PDB entry 6GFO | X-ray diffraction, 2.10 A resolution | chains B and F of the 6 polymer chains in the assembly

# Chain B
Molecule: Glyceraldehyde-3-phosphate dehydrogenase
Organism: Thermosynechococcus elongatus (strain BP-1)
Notes: EC 1.2.1.-
UniProtKB: Q8DIW5 (Q8DIW5_THEEB); numbering as in UniProt (aligned over 1-337)
Sequence (339 residues; row label = number of the first residue in the row; numbers below 1 keep their minus sign (Gly-1 is residue -1)):
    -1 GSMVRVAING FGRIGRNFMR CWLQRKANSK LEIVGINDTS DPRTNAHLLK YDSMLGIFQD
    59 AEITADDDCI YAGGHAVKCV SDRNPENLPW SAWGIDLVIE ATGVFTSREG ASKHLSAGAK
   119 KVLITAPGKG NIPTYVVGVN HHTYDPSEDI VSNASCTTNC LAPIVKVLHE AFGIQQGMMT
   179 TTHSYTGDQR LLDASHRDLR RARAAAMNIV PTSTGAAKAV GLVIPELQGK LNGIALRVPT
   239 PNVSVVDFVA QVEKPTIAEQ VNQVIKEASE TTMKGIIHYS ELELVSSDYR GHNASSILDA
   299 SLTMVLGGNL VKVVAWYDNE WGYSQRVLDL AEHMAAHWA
Not modelled in the structure: -1
Construct notes: expression tag (-1 to 0)
Residues lining bound ligands: NAD (nicotinamide-adenine-dinucleotide): Asn7, Gly8, Phe9, Gly10, Arg11, Ile12, Gly13, Asn35, Asp36, Thr37, Asp80, Arg81, Ala99, Thr100, Gly101, Val102, Phe103, Thr123, Ala124, Cys154, Thr184, Asn317, Glu318, Tyr321

# Chain F
Molecule: CP12 polypeptide
Organism: Thermosynechococcus elongatus (strain BP-1)
UniProtKB: Q8DHX3 (Q8DHX3_THEEB); residue numbers follow UniProt; this construct covers 1-75
Sequence (77 residues; each row starts with the number of its first residue; numbers below 1 keep their minus sign (Gly-1 is residue -1)):
    -1 GSMSNLEKQI EQAREEAHKI CDTEGATSGQ CAAAWDALEE LQAEAAHQRA EQQDHKTSFQ
    59 QYCDDNPDAA ECRIYDD
Not modelled in the structure: -1 to 1, 47-52
Disulfides: Cys19-Cys29, Cys61-Cys70
Construct notes: expression tag (-1 to 0)
Residues lining bound ligands: NAD (nicotinamide-adenine-dinucleotide): Asp66, Tyr73, Asp74

# Interface between chain B and chain F
Pairs across the interface - 39 pairs, chain B then chain F:
  Arg81(B) with Asp63(F); Asn64(F), hydrogen bond; Asp66(F), salt bridge
  Val102(B) with Pro65(F), hydrophobic; Asp66(F)
  Pro125(B) with Asp74(F)
  Ser153(B) with Asp74(F); Asp75(F), hydrogen bond (side chain-backbone)
  Thr155(B) with Asp75(F), hydrogen bond (side chain-backbone)
  Thr179(B) with Asp75(F)
  His181(B) with Asp75(F), salt bridge
  Thr184(B) with Asp75(F), hydrogen bond
  Gly185(B) with Arg71(F), hydrogen bond (backbone-side chain); Tyr73(F)
  Asp186(B) with Arg71(F); Tyr73(F), hydrogen bond (side chain-backbone)
  Arg188(B) with Ala68(F); Glu69(F)
  Ser193(B) with Phe57(F); Glu69(F)
  His194(B) with Phe57(F); Ala68(F); Glu69(F); Arg71(F), hydrogen bond (side chain-backbone)
  Arg195(B) with Phe57(F); Cys61(F); Glu69(F), hydrogen bond (backbone-backbone); Cys70(F), hydrogen bond (side chain-backbone); Ile72(F)
  Arg199(B) with Arg71(F); Ile72(F); Tyr73(F), hydrogen bond (side chain-backbone)
  Thr212(B) with Asp74(F), hydrogen bond; Asp75(F)
  Gly213(B) with Asp74(F), hydrogen bond (backbone-side chain)
  Ala214(B) with Asp74(F); Asp75(F)
  Arg235(B) with Tyr73(F), hydrogen bond (side chain-backbone); Asp75(F), salt bridge
Interface residues without a listed pair, chain B (26 interface residues in all): Thr37, Thr100, Cys154, Ser182, Asp196, Ser211, Ala233

# Overview
Chain B and chain F form an interface of 26 and 14 residues respectively; the contacts include 13 hydrogen
bonds and 3 salt bridges. Among the polar pairs are Arg81(B)-Asp66(F), His181(B)-Asp75(F) and
Arg235(B)-Asp75(F). NAD is bound between chain B and chain F.
Here chain B is Glyceraldehyde-3-phosphate dehydrogenase and chain F is CP12 polypeptide, both from
Thermosynechococcus elongatus (strain BP-1). Entry 6GFO (cyanobacterial GAPDH with full-length CP12) was
determined by X-ray diffraction (same publication as 6GFQ, 6GG7, 6GHL, 6GHR and 6GVE).
